Entry 6HF4 (X-ray diffraction, 1.78 A resolution); this record covers chain A.

== Chain A ==
Protein: Glycosyl hydrolase family 26
Organism: Bacteroides ovatus (strain ATCC 8483 / DSM 1896 / JCM 5824 / NCTC 11153)
Reference sequence: A7LW89 (A7LW89_BACO1); residues 1-360 here = UniProt positions 1-360
Amino-acid sequence (368 residues; each row starts with the number of its first residue):
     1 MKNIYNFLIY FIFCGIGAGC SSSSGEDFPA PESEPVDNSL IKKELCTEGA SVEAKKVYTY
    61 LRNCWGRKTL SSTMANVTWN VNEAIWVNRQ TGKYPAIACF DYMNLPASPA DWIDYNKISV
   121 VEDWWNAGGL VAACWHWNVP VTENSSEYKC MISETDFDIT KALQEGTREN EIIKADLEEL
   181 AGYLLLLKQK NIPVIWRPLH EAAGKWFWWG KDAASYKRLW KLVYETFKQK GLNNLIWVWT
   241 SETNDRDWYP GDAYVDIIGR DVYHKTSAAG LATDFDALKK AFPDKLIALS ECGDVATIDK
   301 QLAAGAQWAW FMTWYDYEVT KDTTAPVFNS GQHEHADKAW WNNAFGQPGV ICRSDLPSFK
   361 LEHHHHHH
Unresolved in the structure: 1-36, 362-368
Differences from the reference sequence: expression tag (361-368)
Bound ions: Ca2+: Leu105, Ser108, Glu179
What the authors report for this chain:
  - catalytic residues: Glu201, Glu291 (citing earlier work)
  - conformationally variable residues (order/disorder transition): Lys149
  - Ca2+ coordination: Leu105, Ser108, Glu179
  - binding site for beta-D-mannopyranose: Val77, Asp101, Asp111, Trp112, Trp314, Tyr315, Tyr317, His335
  - binding site for alpha-D-galactopyranose: Tyr148, Lys149
  - specificity-determining residues: Tyr315
  - mutagenesis - W112A (20-fold), W112F (20-fold), K149A (2.7-fold), K149S (2.7-fold): decreased catalytic activity
  - mutagenesis - K149A (2-fold), K149S (2-fold): decreased binding to LBG

== Overview ==
The Ca2+ site is built by Leu105, Ser108 and Glu179. From the paper: catalytic residues Glu201 and Glu291;
W112A, W112F and K149A, among others, reduce catalytic activity.
Chain A is Glycosyl hydrolase family 26 (Bacteroides ovatus (strain ATCC 8483 / DSM 1896 / JCM 5824 / NCTC
11153)); the structure, The structure of BoMan26B, a GH26 beta-mannanase from Bacteroides ovatus, complexed
with G1M4, was determined by X-ray diffraction.
